Entry 3TKS (X-ray diffraction, 2.40 A resolution); this record covers chains A and B of the 5 polymer chains in the assembly.

== Chain A (and B) ==
Protein: Peroxiredoxin-4
Organism: Homo sapiens
Notes: EC 1.11.1.15; chain B of this document is another copy of the same molecule, construct and numbering; everything in this record applies to it too
Reference sequence: Q13162 (PRDX4_HUMAN); residues 1-234 here correspond to UniProt positions 38-271 (UniProt number = residue number + 37)
Chain sequence (246 residues; numbered -11 to 234; the number before each row is that of its first residue; numbers below 1 keep their minus sign (Met-11 is residue -11)):
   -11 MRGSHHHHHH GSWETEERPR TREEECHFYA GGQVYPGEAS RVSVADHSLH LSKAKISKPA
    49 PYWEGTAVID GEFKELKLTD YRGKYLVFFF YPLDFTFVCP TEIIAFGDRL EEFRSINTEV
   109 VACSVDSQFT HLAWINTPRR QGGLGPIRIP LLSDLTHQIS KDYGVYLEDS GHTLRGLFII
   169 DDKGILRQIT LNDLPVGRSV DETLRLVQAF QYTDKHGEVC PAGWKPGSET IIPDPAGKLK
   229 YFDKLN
Unresolved in the structure: -11 to 37
Modified residues: Cys87 (s-hydroxycysteine; CSO)
Differences from the reference sequence: expression tag (-11 to 0)
Ligand contacts: peroxide ion (PER): Phe85, Val86, Arg163, Leu182
Curated features (UniProtKB/Swiss-Prot):
  - active site: Cys87 (Cysteine sulfenic acid (-SOH) intermediate)

== Chain A / chain B interface ==
Pairs across the interface (2; chain A residue first):
  Phe61(A) - Pro223(B)  hydrophobic
  Leu120(A) - Pro223(B)  hydrophobic
Other interface residues (no listed pair), chain A (3 interface residues in all): Phe117

== In short ==
3 residues of chain A and 1 residues of chain B are in contact. Ligands of chain A: peroxide ion. From
UniProt: active-site residue Cys87(A) on chain A.
Chain A and chain B are both Peroxiredoxin-4 (Homo sapiens); the structure, Crystal structure of full-length
human peroxiredoxin 4 in three different redox states, was determined by X-ray diffraction, deposited together
with 3TKP, 3TKQ and 3TKR.
